PDB entry 3ZKN | X-ray diffraction, 2.00 A resolution | chains C and D of the 3 polymer chains in the assembly

[Chain C]
Molecule: Fab heavy chain
From: Mus musculus
Notes: antibody fragment or engineered binder
Sequence (221 residues; numbered 1 to 221; the number before each row is that of its first residue):
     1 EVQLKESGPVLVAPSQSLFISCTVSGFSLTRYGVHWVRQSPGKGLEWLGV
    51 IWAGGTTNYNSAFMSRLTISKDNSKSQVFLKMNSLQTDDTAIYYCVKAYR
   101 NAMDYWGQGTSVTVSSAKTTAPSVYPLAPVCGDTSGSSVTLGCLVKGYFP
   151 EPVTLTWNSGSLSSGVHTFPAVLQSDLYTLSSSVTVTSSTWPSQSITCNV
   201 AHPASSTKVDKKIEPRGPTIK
Not modelled in the structure: 218-221
Modified residues: Glu1 (pyroglutamic acid; PCA)
Disulfide bonds: Cys22-Cys95, Cys143-Cys198

[Chain D]
Molecule: Fab light chain
From: Mus musculus
Notes: antibody fragment or engineered binder
Sequence (218 residues; each row starts with the number of its first residue):
     1 NIVLSQSPGSLAVSLGQRATISCRASKSVDTYGHSFIHWYQQKPGQPPNL
    51 LIHLASNLESGVPARFSGRGSGTDFTLTIDPVEADDAATYYCQQNNEDPW
   101 TFGGGTKLEIKRADAAPTVSIFPPSSEQLTSGGASVVCFLNNFYPKDINV
   151 KWKIDGSERQNGVLNSWTDQDSKDSTYSMSSTLTLTKDEYERHNSYTCEA
   201 THKTSTSPIVKSFNRNEC
Not modelled in the structure: 218
Disulfide bonds: Cys23-Cys92, Cys138-Cys198

[Chain C / chain D interface]
Contacting residue pairs (70):
  His35(C) with Trp100(D)
  Gln39(C) with Gln42(D), hydrogen bond; Tyr91(D), hydrogen bond
  Leu45(C) with Pro48(D), hydrophobic; Tyr91(D), hydrophobic; Phe102(D), hydrophobic
  Trp47(C) with Pro99(D), hydrophobic; Trp100(D)
  Asn60(C) with Pro99(D)
  Tyr94(C) with Pro47(D), hydrophobic
  Tyr99(C) with Leu50(D), hydrophobic; Glu59(D), hydrogen bond
  Arg100(C) with His53(D)
  Asn101(C) with His38(D), hydrogen bond (backbone-side chain); His53(D), hydrogen bond (backbone-side chain); Leu54(D); Asn95(D), hydrogen bond (backbone-side chain)
  Ala102(C) with His38(D); Tyr40(D); His53(D)
  Met103(C) with Tyr40(D), hydrogen bond (backbone-side chain); Leu50(D); Gln93(D); Phe102(D), hydrophobic
  Trp106(C) with Pro47(D), hydrophobic; Pro48(D), hydrogen bond (side chain-backbone)
  Gly107(C) with Pro47(D)
  Gln108(C) with Gly45(D); Pro47(D)
  Val124(C) with Glu127(D)
  Tyr125(C) with Ser125(D); Glu127(D); Gln128(D); Ser131(D)
  Pro126(C) with Ser125(D)
  Leu127(C) with Phe122(D); Val137(D), hydrophobic
  Ala128(C) with Phe122(D)
  Pro129(C) with Phe122(D)
  Val130(C) with Ile121(D); Pro123(D); Phe213(D), hydrophobic
  Thr140(C) with Ser120(D); Phe122(D)
  Gly142(C) with Phe139(D)
  Leu144(C) with Ser135(D)
  Lys146(C) with Ser135(D)
  His167(C) with Asn141(D); Asn142(D), hydrogen bond; Ser178(D), hydrogen bond
  Thr168(C) with Thr168(D)
  Phe169(C) with Phe139(D), hydrophobic; Asn141(D); Ser166(D); Thr168(D); Ser178(D); Met179(D); Ser180(D)
  Pro170(C) with Ser166(D), hydrogen bond (backbone-side chain); Trp167(D)
  Val172(C) with Asn165(D)
  Gln174(C) with Leu164(D)
  Ser181(C) with Phe139(D); Ser180(D), hydrogen bond
  Ser182(C) with Phe139(D)
  Ser183(C) with Phe139(D); Asn141(D), hydrogen bond
  Lys211(C) with Glu127(D), salt bridge
  Arg216(C) with Pro123(D), hydrogen bond (side chain-backbone); Pro124(D), hydrogen bond (side chain-backbone)
Also at the interface, not in a pair above, chain C (41 interface residues in all): Val37, Trp52, Asp104, Cys131, Leu141
Also at the interface, not in a pair above, chain D (45 interface residues in all): Phe36, Gln46, Asn49, Thr182, Thr184, Glu217

[Overview]
41 residues of chain C face 45 of chain D across their interface; the contacts include 15 hydrogen bonds and 1
salt bridge. Among the polar pairs are Lys211(C)-Glu127(D), Gln39(C)-Gln42(D) and Gln39(C)-Tyr91(D).
Here chain C is Fab heavy chain and chain D is Fab light chain, both from Mus musculus. Entry 3ZKN (BACE2 fab
inhibitor complex) was determined by X-ray diffraction (same publication as 3ZKM, 3ZKS, 3ZKX, 3ZL7, 4BEL and
4BFB).
